Entry 3MUL (X-ray diffraction, 1.65 A resolution); this record covers chains A and D.

# Chain A
Protein: Bromodomain-containing protein 4
Source organism: Mus musculus
Notes: fragment: bromodomain
UniProt: Q9ESU6 (BRD4_MOUSE); numbering as in UniProt (aligned over 42-168)
Chain sequence (131 residues; each row starts with the number of its first residue):
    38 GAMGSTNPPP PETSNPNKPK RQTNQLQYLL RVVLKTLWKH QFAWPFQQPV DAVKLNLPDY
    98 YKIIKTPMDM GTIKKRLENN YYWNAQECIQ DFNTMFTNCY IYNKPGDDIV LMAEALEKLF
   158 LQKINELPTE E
Unresolved in the structure: 38-39, 167-168
Construct notes: expression tag (38-41)
Curated features (UniProtKB/Swiss-Prot):
  - site: N140 (Acetylated histone binding)
  - cross-link: K99 (Glycyl lysine isopeptide (Lys-Gly) (interchain with G-Cter in SUMO2))
  - mutagenesis: Y139 (Y139A: No effect on acetylated histone binding), I146 (I146A: No effect on acetylated histone binding)

# Chain D
Protein: Peptide of Histone H3.3
Notes: fragment: histone H3 peptide
UniProt: P84243 (H33_HUMAN); residues 0-7 here correspond to UniProt positions 13-20 (UniProt number = residue number + 13)
Chain sequence (8 residues; each row starts with the number of its first residue; numbering starts at 0):
     0 GGKAPRKQ
Unresolved in the structure: 0, 3-7
Modified residues: K2 (n~6~-butanoyl-l-lysine; BTK)
Curated features (UniProtKB/Swiss-Prot):
  - modified residue: R5 (Asymmetric dimethylarginine), K6 (N6-(2-hydroxyisobutyryl)lysine)
  - lipidation: K6 (N6-decanoyllysine)

# Chain A / chain D interface
Residue-residue contacts (10; chain A residue first):
  F83(A) with K2(D)
  V87(A) with K2(D)
  L92(A) with G1(D), hydrogen bond (backbone-backbone)
  L94(A) with G1(D); K2(D)
  Y97(A) with K2(D)
  C136(A) with K2(D)
  Y139(A) with K2(D)
  N140(A) with K2(D)
  I146(A) with K2(D)
Also at the interface, not in a pair above, chain A (10 interface residues in all): P82

# Overview
10 residues of chain A face 2 of chain D across their interface; the contacts include 1 hydrogen bond. Its one
hydrogen bond, L92(A)-G1(D), is backbone to backbone. From UniProt: 2 mutagenesis sites on chain A.
Chain A is Bromodomain-containing protein 4 (Mus musculus) and chain D is Peptide of Histone H3.3; the
structure, Crystal structure of Brd4 bromodomain 1 with butyrylated histone H3-K(buty)14, was determined by
X-ray diffraction (same publication as 3MUK).
